Entry 6OT0 (electron microscopy, 3.84 A resolution); this record covers chains B and G of the 6 polymer chains in the assembly.

== Chain B ==
Molecule: Guanine nucleotide-binding protein G(I)/G(S)/G(T) subunit beta-1
Organism: Homo sapiens
UniProtKB: P62873 (GBB1_HUMAN); numbering as in UniProt (aligned over 2-340)
Amino-acid sequence (351 residues; each row starts with the number of its first residue; numbers below 1 keep their minus sign (Met-10 is residue -10)):
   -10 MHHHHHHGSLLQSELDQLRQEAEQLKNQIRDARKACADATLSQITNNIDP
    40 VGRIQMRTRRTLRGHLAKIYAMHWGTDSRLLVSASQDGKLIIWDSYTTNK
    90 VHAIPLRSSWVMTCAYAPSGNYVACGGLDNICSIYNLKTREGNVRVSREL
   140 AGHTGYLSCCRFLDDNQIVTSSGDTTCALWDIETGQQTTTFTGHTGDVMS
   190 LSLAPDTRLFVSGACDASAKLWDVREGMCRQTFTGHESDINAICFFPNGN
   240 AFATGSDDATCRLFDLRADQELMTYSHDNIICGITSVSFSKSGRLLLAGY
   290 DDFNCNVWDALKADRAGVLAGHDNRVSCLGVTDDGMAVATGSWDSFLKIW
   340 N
Unresolved in the structure: -10 to 1
Differences from the reference sequence: expression tag (-10 to 1)
Curated features (UniProtKB/Swiss-Prot):
  - modified residue: Ser2 (N-acetylserine), His266 (Phosphohistidine)

== Chain G ==
Molecule: Guanine nucleotide-binding protein G(I)/G(S)/G(O) subunit gamma-2
Organism: Homo sapiens
UniProtKB: P59768 (GBG2_HUMAN); residue numbers follow UniProt; this construct covers 1-71
Amino-acid sequence (71 residues; numbered 1 to 71; the number before each row is that of its first residue):
     1 MASNNTASIAQARKLVEQLKMEANIDRIKVSKAAADLMAYCEAHAKEDPL
    51 LTPVPASENPFREKKFFCAIL
Unresolved in the structure: 1-4, 63-71
Curated features (UniProtKB/Swiss-Prot):
  - modified residue: Ala2 (N-acetylalanine), Cys68 (Cysteine methyl ester)
  - lipidation: Cys68 (S-geranylgeranyl cysteine)

== Interface between chain B and chain G ==
Pairs across the interface (58):
  Glu3(B) with Ile9(G)
  Leu4(B) with Ile9(G), hydrophobic
  Leu7(B) with Ala12(G); Val16(G)
  Ala11(B) with Leu19(G), hydrophobic
  Leu14(B) with Leu19(G); Lys20(G)
  Ile18(B) with Arg27(G)
  Ala24(B) with Lys29(G), hydrogen bond (backbone-side chain)
  Cys25(B) with Arg27(G); Lys29(G); Val30(G)
  Ala26(B) with Lys29(G)
  Asp27(B) with Lys29(G); Val30(G); Ser31(G), hydrogen bond
  Ala28(B) with Val30(G)
  Ile33(B) with Met38(G), hydrophobic
  Thr34(B) with Met38(G)
  Ile43(B) with Leu50(G)
  Met45(B) with Leu50(G)
  Arg48(B) with Phe61(G); Arg62(G)
  Arg49(B) with Pro60(G); Phe61(G); Arg62(G)
  Tyr85(B) with Pro60(G), hydrophobic
  Cys218(B) with Gln18(G), hydrogen bond; Glu22(G)
  Arg219(B) with Glu22(G)
  Gln220(B) with Glu22(G)
  Thr221(B) with Glu22(G), hydrogen bond (backbone-side chain)
  Phe235(B) with Leu37(G), hydrophobic
  Pro236(B) with Tyr40(G), hydrogen bond (backbone-side chain)
  Asn237(B) with Tyr40(G)
  Arg256(B) with Asp26(G), salt bridge; Arg27(G); Ile28(G)
  Ala257(B) with Arg27(G); Ile28(G)
  Asp258(B) with Arg27(G), salt bridge
  Leu261(B) with Val30(G), hydrophobic
  Lys280(B) with Asp48(G)
  Ser281(B) with Tyr40(G); Cys41(G); Asp48(G), hydrogen bond (backbone-side chain)
  Arg283(B) with Cys41(G)
  Leu284(B) with Leu51(G), hydrophobic
  Leu300(B) with Cys41(G), hydrophobic
  Gly324(B) with Pro49(G); Leu50(G)
  Met325(B) with Pro49(G), hydrophobic; Leu50(G); Pro60(G), hydrophobic; Phe61(G), hydrophobic
  Ala326(B) with Phe61(G), hydrophobic
  Asn340(B) with Asn59(G), hydrogen bond; Phe61(G)
Other interface residues (no listed pair), chain B (47 interface residues in all): Arg8, Lys15, Ala21, Ala240, Asp254, Ser279, Val320, Val327, Ile338
Other interface residues (no listed pair), chain G (29 interface residues in all): Arg13, Ala23, Ala33, His44

== In short ==
47 residues of chain B and 29 residues of chain G are in contact, with 7 hydrogen bonds and 2 salt bridges.
Among the polar pairs are Arg256(B)-Asp26(G), Asp258(B)-Arg27(G) and Ala24(B)-Lys29(G).
Here chain B is Guanine nucleotide-binding protein G(I)/G(S)/G(T) subunit beta-1 and chain G is Guanine
nucleotide-binding protein G(I)/G(S)/G(O) subunit gamma-2, both from Homo sapiens. Entry 6OT0 (Structure of
human Smoothened-Gi complex) was determined by electron microscopy.
